5VOY - chains C and D of the 33 polymer chains in the assembly; structure by electron microscopy, 7.90 A resolution (low resolution: residue-level contacts below are approximate; hydrogen-bond / salt-bridge calls are withheld).

# Chain C
Molecule: V-type proton ATPase catalytic subunit A
Source organism: Saccharomyces cerevisiae (strain ATCC 204508 / S288c)
Notes: EC 3.6.3.14, 3.1.-.-
Reference sequence: P17255 (VATA_YEAST); residue numbers follow UniProt; this construct covers 1-283, 738-1071
Sequence (617 residues; each row starts with the number of its first residue; note: 454 numbers in that range are skipped by the numbering (no residue carries them; nothing is unmodelled there)):
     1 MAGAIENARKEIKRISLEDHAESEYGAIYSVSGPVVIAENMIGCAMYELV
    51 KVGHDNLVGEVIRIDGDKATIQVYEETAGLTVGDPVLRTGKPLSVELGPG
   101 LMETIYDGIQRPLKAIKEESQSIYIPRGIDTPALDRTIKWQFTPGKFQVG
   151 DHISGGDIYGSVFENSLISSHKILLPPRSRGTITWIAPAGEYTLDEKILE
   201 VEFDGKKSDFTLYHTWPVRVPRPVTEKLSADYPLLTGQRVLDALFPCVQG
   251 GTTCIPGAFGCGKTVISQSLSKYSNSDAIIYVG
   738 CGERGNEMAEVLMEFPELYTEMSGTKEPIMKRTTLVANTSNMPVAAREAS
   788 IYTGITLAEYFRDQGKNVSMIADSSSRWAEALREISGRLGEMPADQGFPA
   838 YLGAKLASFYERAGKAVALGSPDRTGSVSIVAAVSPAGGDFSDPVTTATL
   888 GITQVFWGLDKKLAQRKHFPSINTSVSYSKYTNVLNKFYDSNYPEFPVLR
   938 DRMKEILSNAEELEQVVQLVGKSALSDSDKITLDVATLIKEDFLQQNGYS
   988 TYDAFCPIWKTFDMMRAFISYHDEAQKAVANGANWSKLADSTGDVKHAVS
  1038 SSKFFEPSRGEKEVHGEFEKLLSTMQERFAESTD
Disordered / not traced: 1-24
UniProt features mapped onto this chain:
  - binding site (ATP): Gly257 to Thr264
  - modified residue: Ala2 (N-acetylalanine), Thr131 (Phosphothreonine), Ser858 (Phosphoserine), Ser928 (Phosphoserine)
  - mutagenesis: Cys738 (C738S: Reduces splicing reaction speed. Inhibits splicing; when associated with S-284; N-362 and S-737 in X10SSS VDE)

# Chain D
Molecule: V-type proton ATPase subunit B
Source organism: Saccharomyces cerevisiae (strain ATCC 204508 / S288c)
Reference sequence: P16140 (VATB_YEAST); numbering as in UniProt (aligned over 1-517)
Sequence (517 residues; numbered 1 to 517; the number before each row is that of its first residue):
     1 MVLSDKELFAINKKAVEQGFNVKPRLNYNTVSGVNGPLVILEKVKFPRYN
    51 EIVNLTLPDGTVRQGQVLEIRGDRAIVQVFEGTSGIDVKKTTVEFTGESL
   101 RIPVSEDMLGRIFDGSGRPIDNGPKVFAEDYLDINGSPINPYARIYPEEM
   151 ISTGVSAIDTMNSIARGQKIPIFSASGLPHNEIAAQICRQAGLVRPTKDV
   201 HDGHEENFSIVFAAMGVNLETARFFKQDFEENGSLERTSLFLNLANDPTI
   251 ERIITPRLALTTAEYLAYQTERHVLTILTDMSSYADALREVSAAREEVPG
   301 RRGYPGYMYTDLSTIYERAGRVEGRNGSITQIPILTMPNDDITHPIPDLT
   351 GYITEGQIFVDRQLHNKGIYPPINVLPSLSRLMKSAIGEGMTRKDHGDVS
   401 NQLYAKYAIGKDAAAMKAVVGEEALSIEDKLSLEFLEKFEKTFITQGAYE
   451 DRTVFESLDQAWSLLRIYPKEMLNRISPKILDEFYDRARDDADEDEEDPD
   501 TRSSGKKKDASQEESLI
Disordered / not traced: 1-28, 486-517
UniProt features mapped onto this chain:
  - binding site (ATP): Arg381
  - modified residue (Phosphoserine): Ser4, Ser137, Ser503, Ser504, Ser511, Ser515
  - cross-link (Glycyl lysine isopeptide (Lys-Gly)): Lys14 (interchain with G-Cter in ubiquitin), Lys508 (interchain with G-Cter in ubiquitin)

# How chain C and chain D interact
Pairs across the interface (16):
  Tyr29(C) with Arg71(D); Gly72(D)
  Ser30(C) with Ile70(D); Arg71(D)
  Val31(C) with Glu69(D); Ile70(D)
  Gly79(C) with Tyr49(D)
  Leu80(C) with Tyr49(D)
  Val82(C) with Lys45(D)
  Ser122(C) with Ile139(D); Asn140(D)
  Ile123(C) with Asn140(D)
  Tyr124(C) with Asn140(D)
  Ala746(C) with Arg144(D)
  Asn778(C) with Ser313(D)
  Glu821(C) with Gly306(D)
Interface residues without a listed pair, chain C (21 interface residues in all): Ser32, Gly33, Ala78, Thr81, Gln121, Pro126, Gly742, Arg820, Gly824
Interface residues without a listed pair, chain D (17 interface residues in all): Arg48, Leu68, Pro138, Tyr142, Ala143, Val298

# Overview
21 residues of chain C face 17 of chain D across their interface. UniProt lists 8 ATP-binding residues and one
mutagenesis site on chain C; ATP-binding residue Arg381(D) on chain D.
Chain C is V-type proton ATPase catalytic subunit A and chain D is V-type proton ATPase subunit B, both from
Saccharomyces cerevisiae (strain ATCC 204508 / S288c); the structure, Yeast V-ATPase in complex with
Legionella pneumophila effector SidK (rotational state 2), was determined by electron microscopy, deposited
together with 5VOZ, 5VOX, 5UF5 and 5UFK.
